Entry 8Z9Z (electron microscopy, 3.50 A resolution); this record covers chains B and D of the 4 polymer chains in the assembly.

[Chain B]
Protein: Odorant receptor, ApisOrco
Organism: Acyrthosiphon pisum
UniProt: A0A1S6J137 (A0A1S6J137_ACYPI); numbering as in UniProt (aligned over 1-463)
Chain sequence (463 residues; row label = number of the first residue in the row):
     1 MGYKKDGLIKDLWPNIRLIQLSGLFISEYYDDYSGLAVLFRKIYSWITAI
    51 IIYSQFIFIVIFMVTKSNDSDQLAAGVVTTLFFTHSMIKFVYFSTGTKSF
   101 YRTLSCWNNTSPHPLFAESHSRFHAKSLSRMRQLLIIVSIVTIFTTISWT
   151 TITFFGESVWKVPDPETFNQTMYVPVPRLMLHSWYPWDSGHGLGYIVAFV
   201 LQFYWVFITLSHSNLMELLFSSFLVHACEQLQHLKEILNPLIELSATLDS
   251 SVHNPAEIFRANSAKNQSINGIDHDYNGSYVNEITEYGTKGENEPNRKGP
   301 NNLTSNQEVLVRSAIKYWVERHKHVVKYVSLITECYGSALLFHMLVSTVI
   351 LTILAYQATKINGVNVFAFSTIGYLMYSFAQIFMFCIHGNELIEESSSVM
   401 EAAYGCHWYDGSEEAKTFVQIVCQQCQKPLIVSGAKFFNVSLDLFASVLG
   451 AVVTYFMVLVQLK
Disordered / not traced: 1-4, 250-302
Residues lining bound ligands:
  - 1,2-diacyl-sn-glycero-3-phosphocholine (PC1), molecule 1: Leu-81, Ile-88, Val-91, Tyr-92, Thr-95, Gly-96, Ser-99, Glu-334, Cys-335, Ser-338, Phe-342, Val-346, Val-349
  - 1,2-diacyl-sn-glycero-3-phosphocholine (PC1), molecule 2: Phe-82, Ile-137, Val-141, Phe-144, Thr-145, Ser-148, Trp-149, Thr-151, Ile-152, Thr-153, Phe-155, Leu-179, Met-180, Leu-181, His-182, Val-366, Phe-369, Ser-370, Gly-373, Tyr-374, Met-376, Tyr-377, Ala-380

[Chain D]
Protein: Odorant receptor, ApisOR5
Organism: Acyrthosiphon pisum
UniProt: A0A1S6J146 (A0A1S6J146_ACYPI); numbering as in UniProt (aligned over 1-367)
Chain sequence (367 residues; each row starts with the number of its first residue):
     1 MQRIDTINMFLQMTGCTDSKAMLYLTYFEFLITFYYLIATYASIVHFEQS
    51 VTIQLFALLCMLIECVILLNITFRLYHKNHIREMHQYSRRLGIPDSYRSV
   101 INVITKYHLIASNIFVVFPVTYAIFCDSVRVGDPFTFPFLDVLPMHTDNL
   151 AIYACKYLVYAISVYIAHVELCFINTTFIYYVGVLKHRLETIVQTIGEAF
   201 ADNDEQKFKYAIIQHQKLLSYFNTMKIVFSKPILLSMSFNAIYFGLTTSF
   251 VIQAIRGYINQAILSICIASSAAAVINITIYTFYGSELMDLHDKILHVLF
   301 DNAFFYVSKSFKSSILIMMTRVTIPLKFTVGYIFTINLNLLLKILKMSYT
   351 VLNVLLSSETIKPHKLS
Disordered / not traced: 1-3, 120-157, 361-367
Residues lining bound ligands: 1,2-diacyl-sn-glycero-3-phosphocholine (PC1): Leu-69, Phe-73, Ile-227, Ser-230, Lys-231, Leu-234, Leu-235, Met-237, Ser-238, Ala-241, Ile-242, Val-330, Gly-331, Tyr-332, Phe-334, Leu-340, Lys-343, Ile-344

[Chain B / chain D interface]
Contacting residue pairs - 32 pairs, chain B then chain D:
  Ile-315(B) with Phe-305(D), hydrophobic
  Lys-316(B) with Asn-302(D)
  Trp-318(B) with Phe-300(D), hydrophobic
  Val-319(B) with Phe-300(D), hydrophobic; Asn-302(D)
  Lys-323(B) with His-297(D), hydrogen bond (side chain-backbone); Phe-300(D)
  Val-326(B) with His-297(D)
  Thr-352(B) with Tyr-349(D), hydrogen bond; Asn-353(D)
  Glu-414(B) with Phe-305(D)
  Thr-417(B) with Lys-309(D)
  Phe-418(B) with Phe-305(D), hydrophobic
  Gln-420(B) with Leu-316(D)
  Ile-421(B) with Phe-300(D), hydrophobic; Phe-304(D), hydrophobic; Met-319(D), hydrophobic
  Gln-424(B) with Met-319(D); Thr-320(D), hydrogen bond; Thr-323(D), hydrogen bond
  Gln-425(B) with Phe-300(D)
  Lys-428(B) with Asp-293(D); Thr-323(D)
  Lys-436(B) with Ser-286(D); Asp-290(D), salt bridge; Leu-338(D)
  Phe-437(B) with Leu-338(D), hydrophobic; Asn-339(D); Leu-342(D), hydrophobic
  Tyr-455(B) with Asn-353(D)
  Leu-459(B) with Ser-357(D)
  Leu-462(B) with Ser-357(D)
Interface residues without a listed pair, chain B (27 interface residues in all): Arg-312, His-322, Thr-348, Val-349, Val-422, Gln-427, Ala-435
Interface residues without a listed pair, chain D (25 interface residues in all): Leu-296, Asp-301, Tyr-306, Lys-312, Ile-315, Pro-325

[In short]
27 residues of chain B and 25 residues of chain D are in contact; the contacts include 4 hydrogen bonds and 1
salt bridge. Polar contacts include Lys-436(B)/Asp-290(D), Lys-323(B)/His-297(D) and Thr-352(B)/Tyr-349(D).
Chain B binds 1,2-diacyl-sn-glycero-3-phosphocholine. Bound to chain D:
1,2-diacyl-sn-glycero-3-phosphocholine.
Chain B is Odorant receptor, ApisOrco and chain D is Odorant receptor, ApisOR5, both from Acyrthosiphon pisum;
the structure, Cryo-EM structure of the insect olfactory receptor OR5-Orco heterocomplex from Acyrthosiphon
pisum, was determined by electron microscopy (same publication as 8Z9A).
